4U65 - chains A and B of the 3 polymer chains in the assembly; structure by X-ray diffraction, 2.10 A resolution.

[Chain A (and B)]
Molecule: Two component histidine kinase, GGDEF domain protein/EAL domain protein
Source organism: Legionella pneumophila subsp. pneumophila
Notes: fragment: Periplasmic output domain; chain B of this document is another copy of the same molecule, construct and numbering; everything in this record applies to it too
UniProt: Q5ZXA3 (Q5ZXA3_LEGPH); numbering as in UniProt (aligned over 22-152)
Chain sequence (131 residues; each row starts with the number of its first residue):
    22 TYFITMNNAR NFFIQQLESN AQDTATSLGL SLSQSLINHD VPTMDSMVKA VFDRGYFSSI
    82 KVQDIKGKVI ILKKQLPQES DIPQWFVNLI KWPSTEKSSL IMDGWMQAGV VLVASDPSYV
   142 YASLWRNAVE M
Reported in the primary citation:
  - self-association interface (contacts with another copy of this molecule): Ser48, Ser52
  - conformationally variable residues (side-chain flip): Phe33, Phe34, Arg75

[Chain A / chain B interface]
Contacting residue pairs - 77 pairs, chain A then chain B:
  Thr22(A) - Val150(B)
  Thr22(A) - Glu151(B)
  Thr22(A) - Met152(B)  hydrogen bond (backbone-backbone)
  Tyr23(A) - Thr26(B)
  Tyr23(A) - Met27(B)  hydrogen bond (backbone-backbone)
  Tyr23(A) - Trp106(B)
  Tyr23(A) - Leu110(B)  hydrophobic
  Tyr23(A) - Ala149(B)  hydrophobic
  Tyr23(A) - Val150(B)
  Tyr23(A) - Glu151(B)
  Phe24(A) - Ile25(B)
  Phe24(A) - Thr26(B)
  Phe24(A) - Asn148(B)
  Phe24(A) - Ala149(B)
  Phe24(A) - Val150(B)  hydrogen bond (backbone-backbone)
  Phe24(A) - Met152(B)  hydrophobic
  Ile25(A) - Phe24(B)
  Ile25(A) - Ile25(B)  hydrogen bond (backbone-backbone)
  Ile25(A) - Ala30(B)  hydrophobic
  Ile25(A) - Asn148(B)
  Thr26(A) - Tyr23(B)
  Thr26(A) - Phe24(B)
  Met27(A) - Tyr23(B)  hydrogen bond (backbone-backbone)
  Asn29(A) - Asn148(B)
  Ala30(A) - Ile25(B)  hydrophobic
  Phe33(A) - Phe34(B)  hydrophobic
  Phe33(A) - Tyr140(B)
  Phe33(A) - Ser144(B)
  Phe33(A) - Asn148(B)
  Phe34(A) - Ile25(B)  hydrophobic
  Phe34(A) - Phe33(B)  hydrophobic
  Gln36(A) - Tyr140(B)  hydrogen bond
  Gln37(A) - Phe34(B)
  Gln37(A) - Gln37(B)
  Gln37(A) - Leu38(B)
  Leu38(A) - Gln37(B)
  Ser40(A) - Tyr77(B)
  Asn41(A) - Gln37(B)  hydrogen bond (side chain-backbone)
  Asn41(A) - Asn41(B)
  Gln43(A) - Arg75(B)  hydrogen bond
  Asp44(A) - Asn41(B)  hydrogen bond
  Asp44(A) - Gly76(B)
  Asp44(A) - Phe78(B)
  Thr45(A) - Asp44(B)  hydrogen bond
  Thr47(A) - Arg75(B)
  Ser48(A) - Asp44(B)
  Ser48(A) - Ser48(B)
  Leu51(A) - Leu49(B)  hydrophobic
  Leu51(A) - Ser52(B)
  Leu51(A) - Val72(B)  hydrophobic
  Ser52(A) - Ser48(B)
  Ser52(A) - Ser52(B)  hydrogen bond (backbone-side chain)
  Gln55(A) - Met68(B)
  Val72(A) - Asp44(B)
  Val72(A) - Ser48(B)
  Arg75(A) - Ser40(B)
  Arg75(A) - Asp44(B)  salt bridge
  Arg75(A) - Thr47(B)
  Tyr77(A) - Gln36(B)  hydrogen bond
  Tyr77(A) - Gln37(B)
  Tyr77(A) - Ser40(B)
  Trp106(A) - Tyr23(B)
  Tyr140(A) - Phe33(B)  hydrophobic
  Tyr140(A) - Gln36(B)  hydrogen bond
  Tyr140(A) - Gln37(B)
  Asn148(A) - Phe24(B)
  Asn148(A) - Ile25(B)
  Asn148(A) - Asn29(B)
  Ala149(A) - Phe24(B)
  Val150(A) - Thr22(B)
  Val150(A) - Tyr23(B)
  Val150(A) - Phe24(B)  hydrogen bond (backbone-backbone)
  Glu151(A) - Thr22(B)
  Glu151(A) - Tyr23(B)
  Met152(A) - Thr22(B)  hydrogen bond (backbone-backbone)
  Met152(A) - Phe24(B)
  Met152(A) - Met152(B)  hydrophobic
Interface residues without a listed pair, chain A (39 interface residues in all): Asn32, Leu49, Met68, Leu110, Ser144, Leu145
Interface residues without a listed pair, chain B (39 interface residues in all): Thr45, Leu51, Phe107, Leu145

[Overview]
Chain A and chain B each contribute 39 residues to their interface, with 15 hydrogen bonds and 1 salt bridge.
Polar pairs include Arg75(A)-Asp44(B), Gln36(A)-Tyr140(B) and Asn41(A)-Gln37(B). The paper reports
conformational variability at Phe33(A), Phe34(A) and Arg75(A); a self-association interface involving Ser48(A)
and Ser52(A).
Chain A and chain B are both Two component histidine kinase, GGDEF domain protein/EAL domain protein
(Legionella pneumophila subsp. pneumophila); the structure, Structure of the periplasmic output domain of the
Legionella pneumophila LapD ortholog CdgS9 in complex with ..., was determined by X-ray diffraction.
